PDB entry 2XRS | X-ray diffraction, 1.81 A resolution | chains N and O of the 5 polymer chains in the assembly

# Chain N (and O)
Protein: Heat-labile enterotoxin B chain
Organism: Escherichia coli
Notes: chain O of this document is another copy of the same molecule, construct and numbering; everything in this record applies to it too
Reference sequence: P32890 (ELBP_ECOLX); residues 1-103 here correspond to UniProt positions 22-124 (UniProt number = residue number + 21)
Sequence (103 residues; numbered 1 to 103; the number before each row is that of its first residue):
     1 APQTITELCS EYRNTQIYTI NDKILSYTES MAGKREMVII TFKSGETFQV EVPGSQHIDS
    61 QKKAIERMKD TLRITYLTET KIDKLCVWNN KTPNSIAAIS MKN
Disulfides: C9-C86
Ligand contacts: beta-D-galactopyranose (GAL): N14, E51, Q56, H57, Q61, W88, N90, K91

# How chain N and chain O interact
Pairs across the interface (61):
  A1(N) with R35(O); M37(O), hydrophobic; Q49(O); T92(O), hydrogen bond (backbone-backbone); P93(O)
  P2(N) with R35(O); I39(O); P93(O)
  Q3(N) with I39(O); T47(O); T92(O); P93(O)
  I5(N) with T28(O)
  L8(N) with S30(O)
  E11(N) with R35(O), salt bridge
  Y12(N) with A32(O); G33(O), hydrogen bond (side chain-backbone); R35(O)
  I58(N) with K34(O); E36(O)
  S60(N) with E36(O), hydrogen bond
  Q61(N) with M31(O), hydrogen bond (side chain-backbone); A32(O); G33(O); E36(O)
  A64(N) with M31(O), hydrophobic; E36(O)
  I65(N) with M31(O), hydrophobic
  R67(N) with E29(O); E66(O), salt bridge; K69(O); D70(O), salt bridge; R73(O)
  M68(N) with E29(O), hydrogen bond (backbone-side chain); M31(O), hydrophobic
  D70(N) with R73(O)
  T71(N) with Y27(O); E29(O), hydrogen bond; R73(O), hydrogen bond
  I74(N) with L77(O), hydrophobic
  T80(N) with L77(O)
  I96(N) with M31(O)
  A97(N) with S30(O); M31(O), hydrogen bond (backbone-backbone); A32(O)
  A98(N) with E29(O); S30(O)
  I99(N) with Y27(O); T28(O); E29(O), hydrogen bond (backbone-backbone)
  S100(N) with Y27(O); T28(O)
  M101(N) with S26(O); Y27(O), hydrogen bond (backbone-backbone); Y76(O)
  K102(N) with L25(O); S26(O); Y76(O), hydrogen bond (backbone-side chain)
  N103(N) with L25(O), hydrogen bond (backbone-backbone); Y76(O), hydrogen bond (backbone-side chain); E79(O), hydrogen bond
Interface residues without a listed pair, chain N (32 interface residues in all): T4, V50, H57, K63, T78, W88
Interface residues without a listed pair, chain O (27 interface residues in all): K23, I24

# In short
The interface between chain N and chain O involves 32 residues on one side and 27 on the other, with 14
hydrogen bonds and 3 salt bridges. Polar pairs include E11(N)-R35(O), R67(N)-E66(O) and R67(N)-D70(O). Bound
to chain N: beta-D-galactopyranose.
Both chains are Heat-labile enterotoxin B chain (Escherichia coli). Entry 2XRS (Crystal structures exploring
the origins of the broader specificity of escherichia coli heat-labile enterotoxin compared to ...) was
determined by X-ray diffraction (same publication as 2XRQ).
